PDB entry 7U5E | electron microscopy, 4.03 A resolution (low resolution: residue-level contacts below are approximate; hydrogen-bond / salt-bridge calls are withheld) | chains 2 and E of the 13 polymer chains in the assembly

== Chain 2 ==
Molecule: Target strand DNA
Sequence (116 nucleotides; numbered -55 to 60; the number before each row is that of its first residue; numbers below 1 keep their minus sign (DC-55 is residue -55)):
   -55 CTGGCTGGCGAACGAGCGCAAGGTGGTGGCCCCATCAGCCACATCCCGGC
    -5 ACTCGAAGTCCCCAACTTGGATGATTTCTTCCAGTCCTGGTAAGCACCCG
    45 AATCATCCTCTTGCGG
Unresolved in the structure: -55 to 4, 38-60

== Chain E ==
Protein: Cas7
Source organism: Aeromonas salmonicida
Chain sequence (347 residues; row label = number of the first residue in the row):
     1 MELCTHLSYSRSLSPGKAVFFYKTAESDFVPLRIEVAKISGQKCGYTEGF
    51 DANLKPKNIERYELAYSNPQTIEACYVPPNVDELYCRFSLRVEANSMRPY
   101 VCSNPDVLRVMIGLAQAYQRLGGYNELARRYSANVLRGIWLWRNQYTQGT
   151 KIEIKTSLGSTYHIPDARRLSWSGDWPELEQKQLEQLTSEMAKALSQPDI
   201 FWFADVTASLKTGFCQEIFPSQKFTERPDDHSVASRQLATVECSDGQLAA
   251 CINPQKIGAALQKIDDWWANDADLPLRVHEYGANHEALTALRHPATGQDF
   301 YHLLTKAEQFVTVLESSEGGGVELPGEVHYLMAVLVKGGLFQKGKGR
Unresolved in the structure: 1-2, 345-347

== How chain 2 and chain E interact ==
Contacting residue pairs (16; chain 2 residue first):
  DC7(2) - Tyr66(E)
  DA8(2) - Ser67(E)
  DA9(2) - Asn68(E)
  DA9(2) - Pro69(E)
  DC10(2) - Asn68(E)
  DC10(2) - Pro69(E)
  DC10(2) - Gln70(E)
  DT11(2) - Thr47(E)
  DG14(2) - Phe224(E)
  DA15(2) - Glu226(E)
  DG17(2) - Leu340(E)
  DA18(2) - Leu340(E)
  DA18(2) - Gln342(E)
  DA18(2) - Lys343(E)
  DT19(2) - Thr5(E)
  DT19(2) - Lys343(E)
Also at the interface, not in a pair above, chain E (13 interface residues in all): Lys43

== Overview ==
10 residues of chain 2 and 13 residues of chain E are in contact.
Chain 2 is Target strand DNA and chain E is Cas7 (Aeromonas salmonicida); the structure, I-F3b Cascade-TniQ
partial R-loop complex, was determined by electron microscopy together with 7U5D from the same study.
